PDB entry 6CSA | electron microscopy, 3.75 A resolution | chains A and B of the 3 polymer chains in the assembly

Chain A:
Protein: viral protein 1
Source organism: Enterovirus D68
UniProtKB: A0A097BW12 (A0A097BW12_9ENTO); residues 1-297 here correspond to UniProt positions 565-861 (UniProt number = residue number + 564)
Sequence (297 residues; numbered 1 to 297; the number before each row is that of its first residue):
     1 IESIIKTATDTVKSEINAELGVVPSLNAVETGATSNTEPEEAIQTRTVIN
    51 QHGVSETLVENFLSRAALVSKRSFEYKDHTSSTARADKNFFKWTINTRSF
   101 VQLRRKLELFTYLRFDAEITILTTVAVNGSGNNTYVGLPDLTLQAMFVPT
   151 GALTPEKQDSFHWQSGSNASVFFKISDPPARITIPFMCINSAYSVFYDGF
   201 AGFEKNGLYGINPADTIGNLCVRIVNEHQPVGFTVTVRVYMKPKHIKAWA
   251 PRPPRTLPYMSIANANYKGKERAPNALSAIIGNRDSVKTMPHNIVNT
Not modelled in the structure: 1-52, 78-86, 129-137, 270-297

Chain B:
Protein: viral protein 3
Source organism: enterovirus D68
UniProtKB: A0A097BW12 (A0A097BW12_9ENTO); residues 1-247 here correspond to UniProt positions 318-564 (UniProt number = residue number + 317)
Sequence (247 residues; numbered 1 to 247; the number before each row is that of its first residue):
     1 GVPTYLLPGSGQFLTTDDHSSAPALPCFNPTPEMHIPGQVRNMLEVVQVE
    51 SMMEINNTESAVGMERLKVDISALTDVDQLLFNIPLDIQLDGPLRNTLVG
   101 NISRYYTHWSGSLEMTFMFCGSFMAAGKLILCYTPPGGSCPTTRETAMLG
   151 THIVWDFGLQSSVTLIIPWISGSHYRMFNNDAKSTNANVGYVTCFMQTNL
   201 IVPSESSDTCSLIGFIAAKDDFSLRLMRDSPDIGQLDHLHAAEAAYQ
Not modelled in the structure: 174-184, 236-238, 242-247

Interface between chain A and chain B:
Residue-residue contacts (85):
  Gly-53(A) with Ser-223(B)
  Val-54(A) with Asn-42(B); Leu-44(B), hydrophobic
  Glu-56(A) with Tyr-106(B); Arg-225(B); Leu-226(B), hydrogen bond (side chain-backbone); Met-227(B), hydrogen bond (side chain-backbone)
  Thr-57(A) with Asn-42(B), hydrogen bond; Met-43(B), hydrogen bond (backbone-backbone); Tyr-106(B); Leu-224(B)
  Leu-58(A) with Arg-41(B); Asn-42(B)
  Val-59(A) with Val-40(B), hydrophobic; Arg-41(B); Asn-42(B)
  Phe-62(A) with Met-43(B), hydrophobic; Tyr-106(B); Met-227(B)
  Arg-65(A) with Thr-16(B); Met-227(B)
  Ala-66(A) with Thr-15(B)
  Val-101(A) with Ile-233(B), hydrophobic; Leu-239(B), hydrophobic
  Gln-102(A) with Asp-229(B); Ser-230(B); Ile-233(B)
  Arg-105(A) with Asn-101(B); Tyr-105(B), hydrogen bond; Asp-232(B), salt bridge; Ile-233(B)
  Lys-106(A) with Tyr-105(B); Met-227(B)
  Leu-109(A) with Ile-102(B), hydrophobic
  Phe-110(A) with Met-43(B), hydrophobic
  Arg-114(A) with Thr-31(B), hydrogen bond (side chain-backbone); Pro-32(B), hydrogen bond (side chain-backbone); Glu-33(B)
  Glu-118(A) with Ser-21(B)
  Thr-120(A) with Phe-13(B)
  Ala-169(A) with Ala-24(B); Leu-25(B), hydrophobic
  Pro-178(A) with Gly-11(B)
  Pro-179(A) with Phe-13(B), hydrophobic
  Arg-181(A) with Phe-13(B); Asp-17(B), salt bridge; Ser-21(B)
  Ile-182(A) with Ala-22(B); Ala-24(B), hydrophobic
  Thr-183(A) with Ser-21(B), hydrogen bond; Ala-22(B), hydrogen bond (backbone-backbone); Pro-23(B); Ala-24(B), hydrogen bond (backbone-backbone)
  Phe-186(A) with Phe-28(B); Thr-31(B)
  Met-187(A) with Leu-25(B), hydrophobic
  Cys-188(A) with Thr-31(B), hydrogen bond (backbone-side chain)
  Ile-189(A) with Thr-31(B)
  Asn-190(A) with Thr-31(B)
  Ser-191(A) with Pro-32(B); Met-34(B); Ile-36(B)
  Tyr-240(A) with Phe-13(B), hydrophobic
  Lys-242(A) with Asp-17(B)
  Lys-244(A) with Ser-21(B), hydrogen bond
  Lys-247(A) with Gln-39(B)
  Ala-248(A) with Gln-39(B); Val-40(B), hydrogen bond (backbone-backbone)
  Trp-249(A) with Ile-36(B), hydrogen bond (side chain-backbone); Gly-38(B); Gln-39(B)
  Ala-250(A) with Gly-38(B), hydrogen bond (backbone-backbone)
  Pro-251(A) with Val-40(B); Val-46(B), hydrophobic
  Pro-254(A) with Leu-98(B); Asn-101(B)
  Thr-256(A) with Asn-96(B)
  Pro-258(A) with Ile-233(B), hydrophobic
  Tyr-259(A) with Leu-239(B)
  Met-260(A) with Leu-239(B); His-240(B), hydrogen bond (backbone-backbone)
  Ser-261(A) with His-240(B); Ala-241(B)
  Ile-262(A) with His-240(B), hydrogen bond (backbone-backbone); Ala-241(B)
Interface residues without a listed pair, chain A (51 interface residues in all): Asn-61, Ser-99, Phe-147, Ile-184, Pro-185, Ala-192
Interface residues without a listed pair, chain B (46 interface residues in all): His-19, Pro-30, Pro-37, Phe-222

In short:
Chain A and chain B form an interface of 51 and 46 residues respectively, with 17 hydrogen bonds and 2 salt
bridges. Polar pairs include Arg-105(A)/Asp-232(B), Arg-181(A)/Asp-17(B) and Glu-56(A)/Leu-226(B).
Here chain A is viral protein 1 (Enterovirus D68) and chain B is viral protein 3 (enterovirus D68). Entry 6CSA
(CryoEM structure of human enterovirus D68 emptied particle (pH 5.5 and room temperature)) was determined by
electron microscopy (same publication as 6CRP, 6CRR, 6CRS, 6CRU, 6CS3, 6CS4 and 5 further entries).
